Entry 7KT1 (X-ray diffraction, 1.67 A resolution); this record covers chains A and T of the 4 polymer chains in the assembly.

Chain A:
Name: DNA-directed DNA/RNA polymerase mu
From: Homo sapiens
Notes: EC 2.7.7.7
UniProt: Q9NP87 (DPOLM_HUMAN); numbering as in UniProt; present here: 127-397, 410-494
Chain sequence (356 residues; numbered 127 to 494; 12 numbers in that range are skipped by the numbering (no residue carries them; nothing is unmodelled there); the number before each row is that of its first residue):
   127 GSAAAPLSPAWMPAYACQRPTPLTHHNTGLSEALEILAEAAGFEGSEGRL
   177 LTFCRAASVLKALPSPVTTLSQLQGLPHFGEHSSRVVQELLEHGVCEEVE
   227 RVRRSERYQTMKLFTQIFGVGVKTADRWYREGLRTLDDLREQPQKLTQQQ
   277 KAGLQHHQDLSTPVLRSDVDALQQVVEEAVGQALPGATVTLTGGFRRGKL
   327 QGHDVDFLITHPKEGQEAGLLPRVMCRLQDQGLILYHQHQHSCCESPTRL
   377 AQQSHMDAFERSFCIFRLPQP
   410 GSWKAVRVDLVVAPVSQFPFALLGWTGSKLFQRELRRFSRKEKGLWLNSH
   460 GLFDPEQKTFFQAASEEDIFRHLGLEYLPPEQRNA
Disordered / not traced: 127-136, 366-383
Construct notes: conflict Ser128 (Pro in Q9NP87), Ala129 (Arg in Q9NP87), Ala130 (Lys in Q9NP87), Ala131 (Gly in Q9NP87), Gly410 (Pro in Q9NP87)
Metal / ion sites: Mn2+ site 1: His208 (shared with 1 residue of chain D); Mn2+ site 2 near His219 (its only coordinating residue here); Na+: Thr241, Ile243, Val246 (shared with 1 residue of chain P); Mn2+ site 3: Asp330, Asp332, Asp418 (shared with 2 residues of chain P); Mn2+ site 4: Asp330, Asp332 (together with 2'-deoxyguanosine-5'-triphosphate) (shared with 1 residue of chain P); Mn2+ site 5: Glu386, His459
Small-molecule neighbours: 2'-deoxyguanosine-5'-triphosphate: Gln242, His283, Leu286, Ser287, Gly319, Gly320, Arg323, Lys325, Gly328, His329, Asp330, Asp332, Gly433, Trp434, Thr435, Gly436, Ser437, Lys438, Gln441, Arg445
Swiss-Prot annotation at these positions:
  - region: Arg323 to Asp332 (Involved in ssDNA binding)
  - binding site (Mg(2+)): Asp330, Asp332, Asp418
  - site: Gly433 (Responsible for the low discrimination between dNTP and rNTP)
Reported in the primary citation:
  - mutagenesis - K438D: unchanged catalytic activity on presence of Mn2+
  - mutagenesis - R445A: increased catalytic activity on dGTP misinsertion
  - mutagenesis - K438D: decreased catalytic activity on Mg2+-dependent dGTP:At
  - mutagenesis - K438D (23-fold): decreased catalytic activity on :Ct insertion

Chain T:
Molecule: 9-nt DNA strand
Sequence (9 nucleotides; each row starts with the number of its first residue):
     1 CGGCATACG

Chain A / chain T interface:
Contacting residue pairs (25; chain A residue first):
  Gly174(A) - DC4(T)  base contact
  Leu177(A) - DC4(T)  phosphate contact
  Leu177(A) - DA5(T)  phosphate contact
  Gln364(A) - DG9(T)  hydrogen bond to the phosphate
  Phe385(A) - DG9(T)  phosphate contact
  Glu386(A) - DC8(T)  sugar contact
  Glu386(A) - DG9(T)  hydrogen bond to the phosphate
  Arg387(A) - DA7(T)  hydrogen bond to the base
  Arg387(A) - DC8(T)  hydrogen bond to the sugar
  Arg387(A) - DG9(T)  hydrogen bond to the phosphate
  Phe389(A) - DG9(T)  sugar contact
  Lys438(A) - DA5(T)  base contact
  Arg442(A) - DA5(T)  salt bridge to the phosphate
  Arg445(A) - DA5(T)  phosphate contact
  Arg445(A) - DT6(T)  hydrogen bond to the sugar
  Arg446(A) - DC4(T)  sugar contact
  Arg446(A) - DA5(T)  sugar contact
  Arg449(A) - DT6(T)  salt bridge to the phosphate
  Lys450(A) - DG3(T)  hydrogen bond to the phosphate
  Lys450(A) - DC4(T)  salt bridge to the phosphate
  Leu456(A) - DT6(T)  sugar contact
  Asn457(A) - DT6(T)  phosphate contact
  Asn457(A) - DA7(T)  hydrogen bond to the phosphate
  His459(A) - DA7(T)  hydrogen bond to the phosphate
  His459(A) - DC8(T)  salt bridge to the phosphate
Other interface residues (no listed pair), chain A (17 interface residues in all): Arg181

Overview:
17 residues of chain A face 7 of chain T across their interface, with 9 hydrogen bonds and 4 salt bridges.
Among the polar pairs are Arg387(A)-DA7(T), Arg387(A)-DC8(T) and Arg445(A)-DT6(T). The paper reports that
R445A of chain A increases catalytic activity on dGTP misinsertion; K438D of chain A reduces catalytic
activity on Mg2+-dependent dGTP:At.
Here chain A is DNA-directed DNA/RNA polymerase mu (Homo sapiens) and chain T is a 9-nt DNA strand. Entry 7KT1
(DNA Polymerase Mu, dGTP:At Reaction State Ternary Complex, 50 mM Mn2+ (180min)) was determined by X-ray
diffraction together with 7KSS, 7KST, 7KSU, 7KSV, 7KSW, 7KSX and 25 further entries from the same study.
